9IM4 - chains A and P; structure by X-ray diffraction, 2.79 A resolution.

== Chain A ==
Name: Protein AF-9
Source organism: Homo sapiens
UniProt: P42568 (AF9_HUMAN); numbering as in UniProt (aligned over 1-138)
Chain sequence (158 residues; numbered -19 to 138; the number before each row is that of its first residue; numbers below 1 keep their minus sign (Met-19 is residue -19)):
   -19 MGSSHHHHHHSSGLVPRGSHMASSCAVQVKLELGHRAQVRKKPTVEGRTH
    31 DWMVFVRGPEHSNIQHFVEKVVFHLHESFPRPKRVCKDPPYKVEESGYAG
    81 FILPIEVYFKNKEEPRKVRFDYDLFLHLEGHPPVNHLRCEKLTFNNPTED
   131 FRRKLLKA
Unresolved in the structure: -19 to -4
Sequence notes: initiating methionine (-19); expression tag (-18 to 0); engineered mutation Arg28 (Phe in P42568)
Swiss-Prot annotation at these positions:
  - region (Histone H3K9cr binding): Tyr78 to Gly80, Leu106 to Leu108
  - site (Histone H3K9cr binding): Ser58, Asp103
  - mutagenesis: His56 (H56A: Decreased binding to crotonylated histone H3. Decreased binding to acetylated histone H3), Ser58 (S58A: Decreased binding to crotonylated histone H3. Decreased binding to acetylated histone H3), Phe59 (F59A: Strongly decreased binding to crotonylated histone H3. Decreased binding to acetylated histone H3), Arg61 to Lys67 (Decreased DNA-binding), Gly77 (G77A: Decreased binding to crotonylated histone H3. Decreased binding to acetylated histone H3), Tyr78 to Ala79 (Binds equally well acetylated and crotonylated histone H3), Tyr78 (Y78A: Strongly decreased binding to crotonylated histone H3. Decreased binding to acetylated histone H3; Y78W: Does not affect ability to discriminate between acetylated and crotonylated histone H3), Phe81 (F81A: Decreased binding to acetylated histone H3), Asp103 (D103A: Decreased binding to acetylated histone H3)

== Chain P ==
Name: Histone H3.3C
UniProt: Q6NXT2 (H3C_HUMAN); residues 1-10 here correspond to UniProt positions 2-11 (UniProt number = residue number + 1)
Chain sequence (10 residues; each row starts with the number of its first residue):
     1 ARTKQTARKS
Unresolved in the structure: 1-2
Modified / non-standard residues: Lys9 (N~6~-[(2S)-2-hydroxypropanoyl]-L-lysine; XRW)
Swiss-Prot annotation at these positions:
  - modified residue: Arg2 (Asymmetric dimethylarginine), Thr3 (Phosphothreonine), Lys4 (Allysine), Gln5 (5-glutamyl dopamine), Thr6 (Phosphothreonine), Arg8 (Citrulline), Ser10 (ADP-ribosylserine)

== Interface between chain A and chain P ==
Residue-residue contacts (32):
  Arg28(A) - Lys9(P)
  His30(A) - Thr6(P)
  His56(A) - Lys9(P)
  His56(A) - Ser10(P)
  Ser58(A) - Lys9(P)
  Phe59(A) - Lys9(P)
  Gly77(A) - Lys9(P)
  Tyr78(A) - Lys9(P)
  Ala79(A) - Thr6(P)
  Ala79(A) - Ala7(P)
  Ala79(A) - Arg8(P)
  Ala79(A) - Lys9(P)
  Gly80(A) - Thr6(P)
  Gly80(A) - Ala7(P)  hydrogen bond (backbone-backbone)
  Gly80(A) - Arg8(P)
  Gly80(A) - Lys9(P)  hydrogen bond (backbone-backbone)
  Phe81(A) - Arg8(P)
  Phe81(A) - Lys9(P)
  Ile82(A) - Arg8(P)
  Asp103(A) - Arg8(P)  salt bridge
  Leu104(A) - Arg8(P)
  Phe105(A) - Gln5(P)
  Phe105(A) - Arg8(P)
  Leu106(A) - Gln5(P)
  Leu106(A) - Thr6(P)  hydrogen bond (backbone-backbone)
  His107(A) - Lys4(P)
  His107(A) - Gln5(P)
  His107(A) - Thr6(P)
  Leu108(A) - Lys4(P)  hydrogen bond (backbone-backbone)
  Leu108(A) - Gln5(P)
  Leu108(A) - Thr6(P)
  His111(A) - Lys4(P)
Also at the interface, not in a pair above, chain A (19 interface residues in all): Ser76
Also at the interface, not in a pair above, chain P (8 interface residues in all): Thr3

== Overview ==
Chain A and chain P form an interface of 19 and 8 residues respectively, with 4 hydrogen bonds and 1 salt
bridge. Polar contacts include Asp103(A)-Arg8(P), Gly80(A)-Ala7(P) and Gly80(A)-Lys9(P). From UniProt: 15
mutagenesis sites on chain A.
Here chain A is Protein AF-9 (Homo sapiens) and chain P is Histone H3.3C. Entry 9IM4 (Crystal Structure of AF9
YEATS domain F28R mutant in complex with histone H3K9la) was determined by X-ray diffraction.
